Entry 1R2B (X-ray diffraction, 2.20 A resolution); this record covers chains A and D of the 4 polymer chains in the assembly.

== Chain A ==
Molecule: B-cell lymphoma 6 protein
Organism: Homo sapiens
Notes: fragment: BCL6 (residues 5-129)
Reference sequence: P41182 (BCL6_HUMAN); residues 5-129 here = UniProt positions 5-129
Chain sequence (127 residues; each row starts with the number of its first residue):
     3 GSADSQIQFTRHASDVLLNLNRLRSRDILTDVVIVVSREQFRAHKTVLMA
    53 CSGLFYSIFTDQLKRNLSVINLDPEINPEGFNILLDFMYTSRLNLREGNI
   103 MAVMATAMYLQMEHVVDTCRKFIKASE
Not modelled in the structure: 3-4
Sequence notes: cloning artifact (3-4); engineered mutation Q8 (Cys in P41182), R67 (Cys in P41182), N84 (Cys in P41182)

== Chain D ==
Molecule: Nuclear receptor co-repressor 2
Organism: Homo sapiens
Notes: fragment: SMRT - BBD (residues 1414-1430)
Reference sequence: Q9Y618 (NCOR2_HUMAN); residue numbers follow UniProt; this construct covers 1414-1430
Chain sequence (19 residues; each row starts with the number of its first residue):
  1412 GSLVATVKEAGRSIHEIPR
Not modelled in the structure: 1412-1413
Sequence notes: cloning artifact (1412-1413)

== How chain A and chain D interact ==
Residue-residue contacts - 39 pairs, chain A then chain D:
  D6(A) - V1415(D)
  D6(A) - A1416(D)  hydrogen bond (backbone-backbone)
  S7(A) - V1415(D)
  S7(A) - A1416(D)  hydrogen bond (side chain-backbone)
  Q8(A) - V1415(D)
  Q8(A) - A1416(D)  hydrogen bond (backbone-backbone)
  Q8(A) - T1417(D)
  Q8(A) - V1418(D)  hydrogen bond (backbone-backbone)
  I9(A) - V1418(D)  hydrophobic
  Q10(A) - T1417(D)
  Q10(A) - V1418(D)  hydrogen bond (backbone-backbone)
  Q10(A) - K1419(D)
  Q10(A) - E1420(D)  hydrogen bond (backbone-backbone)
  F11(A) - E1420(D)
  F11(A) - S1424(D)
  T12(A) - E1420(D)  hydrogen bond (backbone-backbone)
  T12(A) - A1421(D)
  R13(A) - A1421(D)
  R13(A) - G1422(D)
  R13(A) - R1423(D)
  H14(A) - S1424(D)  hydrogen bond
  D17(A) - R1423(D)  salt bridge
  D17(A) - S1424(D)  hydrogen bond (side chain-backbone)
  D17(A) - I1425(D)
  V18(A) - I1425(D)  hydrophobic
  L20(A) - R1423(D)
  L20(A) - R1430(D)
  N21(A) - H1426(D)  hydrogen bond (side chain-backbone)
  N21(A) - E1427(D)
  N21(A) - I1428(D)  hydrogen bond (side chain-backbone)
  N23(A) - R1430(D)
  R24(A) - E1427(D)  salt bridge
  R24(A) - I1428(D)  hydrogen bond (side chain-backbone)
  R24(A) - P1429(D)
  R24(A) - R1430(D)
  S27(A) - R1430(D)
  R28(A) - I1428(D)
  R28(A) - P1429(D)  hydrogen bond (side chain-backbone)
  R28(A) - R1430(D)
Also at the interface, not in a pair above, chain A (18 interface residues in all): L25

== In short ==
18 residues of chain A face 16 of chain D across their interface; the contacts include 13 hydrogen bonds and 2
salt bridges. Among the polar pairs are D17(A)-R1423(D), R24(A)-E1427(D) and S7(A)-A1416(D).
Chain A is B-cell lymphoma 6 protein and chain D is Nuclear receptor co-repressor 2, both from Homo sapiens;
the structure, Crystal structure of the BCL6 BTB domain complexed with a SMRT co-repressor peptide, was
determined by X-ray diffraction (same publication as 1R28 and 1R29).
